PDB entry 7XDT | electron microscopy, 3.31 A resolution | chains A and B of the 10 polymer chains in the assembly

[Chain A (and B)]
Molecule: Gem-associated protein 5
Source organism: Homo sapiens
Notes: chain B of this document is another copy of the same molecule, construct and numbering; everything in this record applies to it too
UniProtKB: Q8TEQ6 (GEMI5_HUMAN); numbering as in UniProt (aligned over 841-1508)
Amino-acid sequence (671 residues; row label = number of the first residue in the row):
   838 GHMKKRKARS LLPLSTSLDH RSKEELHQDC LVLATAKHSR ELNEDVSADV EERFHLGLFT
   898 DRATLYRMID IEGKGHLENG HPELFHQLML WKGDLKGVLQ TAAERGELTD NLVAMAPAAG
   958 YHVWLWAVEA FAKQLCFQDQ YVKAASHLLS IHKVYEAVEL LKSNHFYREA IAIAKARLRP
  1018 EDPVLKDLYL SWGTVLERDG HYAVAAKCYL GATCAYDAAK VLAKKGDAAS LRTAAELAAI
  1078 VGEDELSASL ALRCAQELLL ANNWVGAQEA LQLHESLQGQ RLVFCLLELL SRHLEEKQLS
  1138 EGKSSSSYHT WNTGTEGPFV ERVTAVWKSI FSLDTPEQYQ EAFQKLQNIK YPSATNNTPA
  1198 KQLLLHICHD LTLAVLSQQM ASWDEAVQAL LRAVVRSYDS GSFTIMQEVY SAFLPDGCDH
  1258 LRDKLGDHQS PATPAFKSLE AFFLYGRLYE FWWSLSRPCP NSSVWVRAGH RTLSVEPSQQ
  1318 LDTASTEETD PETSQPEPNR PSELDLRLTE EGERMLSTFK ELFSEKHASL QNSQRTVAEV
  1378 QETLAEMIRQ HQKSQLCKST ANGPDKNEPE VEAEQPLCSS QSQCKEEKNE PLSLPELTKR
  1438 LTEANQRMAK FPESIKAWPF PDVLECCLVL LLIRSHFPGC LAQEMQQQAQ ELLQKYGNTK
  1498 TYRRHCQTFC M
Not modelled in the structure: 838-846, 877-883, 1133-1154, 1294-1345, 1392-1429, 1497-1508
Differences from the reference sequence: expression tag (838-840)
Swiss-Prot annotation at these positions:
  - modified residue: Ser847 (Phosphoserine)
  - natural variant: His913 (H913R: In NEDCAM), His923 (H923P: In NEDCAM; uncertain significance), Leu925 (L925F: In NEDCAM; uncertain significance), Tyr958 (Y958H: In NEDCAM; uncertain significance), Ile988 (I988F: In NEDCAM), Ser1000 (S1000P: In NEDCAM; uncertain significance), Ala1007 (A1007T: In NEDCAM; uncertain significance), Asp1019 (D1019E: In NEDCAM; uncertain significance), Leu1068 (L1068P: In NEDCAM), Leu1119 (L1119S: In NEDCAM; uncertain significance), Tyr1282 (Y1282H: In NEDCAM; uncertain significance), Tyr1286 (Y1286C: In NEDCAM; Y1286N: In NEDCAM), 2 further natural variant entries in UniProt
What the authors report for this chain:
  - self-association interface (contacts with another copy of this molecule); pairs are residue here / residue on that copy: Gln1378-Ser1472, Leu1381-Leu1465 (hydrophobic contact), Met1384-Leu1465, Ile1385-Tyr1286 (hydrophobic contact), His1388-Leu1461 (hydrophobic contact)
  - mutagenesis - L1469H: unchanged binding to decamer
  - mutagenesis - A951E (5-fold), L1381D/M1384D/I1385D, L1468D/L1469D: decreased binding to SL1
  - mutagenesis - L1469H: unchanged binding to SL1 RNA
  - disease-associated variants - H923P, I988F, S1000P, A1007T, R1016C, D1019E, L1119S, D1264P, Y1282H, Y1286C, Y1286N, L1367P: decreased stability (proposed by the authors, not directly observed)
  - mutagenesis - R1035A/K1061A/K1062A/R1090A: decreased binding to SL1 RNA

[Chain A / chain B interface]
Contacting residue pairs (104):
  Ser852(A) - Arg1005(B)  hydrogen bond
  Thr853(A) - Arg1005(B)
  Asp856(A) - Val1041(B)
  Lys860(A) - Ala1040(B)
  Leu863(A) - Ala1040(B)  hydrophobic
  Leu863(A) - Val1041(B)  hydrophobic
  Leu863(A) - Lys1044(B)
  His864(A) - Leu1059(B)
  His864(A) - Ser1067(B)
  His864(A) - Thr1070(B)
  Cys867(A) - Ala1040(B)
  Cys867(A) - Ala1043(B)  hydrophobic
  Cys867(A) - Lys1044(B)
  Cys867(A) - Leu1047(B)
  Leu868(A) - Glu1073(B)
  Leu868(A) - Leu1074(B)
  Leu868(A) - Ile1077(B)  hydrophobic
  Leu870(A) - Lys1044(B)
  Ala871(A) - Leu1047(B)  hydrophobic
  Ala871(A) - Leu1074(B)  hydrophobic
  Ala871(A) - Ile1077(B)
  Thr872(A) - Ile1077(B)
  His875(A) - Leu1047(B)
  His875(A) - Val1078(B)
  Leu895(A) - Ile1008(B)  hydrophobic
  Leu895(A) - Tyr1026(B)  hydrogen bond (backbone-side chain)
  Phe896(A) - Tyr1026(B)
  Phe896(A) - Gly1048(B)
  Asp898(A) - Lys1012(B)
  Arg899(A) - Lys1012(B)  hydrogen bond (side chain-backbone)
  Arg899(A) - Ala1013(B)
  Arg899(A) - Leu1015(B)  hydrogen bond (side chain-backbone)
  Arg899(A) - Arg1016(B)
  Leu902(A) - Ala1009(B)  hydrophobic
  Tyr903(A) - Ala1013(B)
  Leu927(A) - Ser983(B)
  Leu927(A) - Arg1014(B)  hydrogen bond (backbone-side chain)
  Trp928(A) - Leu986(B)
  Trp928(A) - Glu1006(B)
  Trp928(A) - Ile1010(B)
  Trp928(A) - Ala1013(B)
  Trp928(A) - Arg1014(B)  hydrogen bond (backbone-side chain)
  Gly930(A) - Arg1014(B)
  Asp947(A) - Asn948(B)
  Asn948(A) - Asp947(B)
  Asn948(A) - Lys980(B)
  Val950(A) - Ala951(B)  hydrophobic
  Ala951(A) - Val950(B)  hydrophobic
  Ala951(A) - Trp961(B)  hydrogen bond (backbone-side chain)
  Met952(A) - Ser987(B)
  Pro954(A) - Pro954(B)  hydrophobic
  Pro954(A) - Trp961(B)
  Ala955(A) - Trp961(B)
  Ala955(A) - Ser987(B)
  Ala955(A) - His989(B)
  Trp961(A) - Ala951(B)  hydrogen bond (side chain-backbone)
  Trp961(A) - Pro954(B)
  Lys980(A) - Asn948(B)
  Ser983(A) - Leu927(B)
  Leu986(A) - Trp928(B)
  Ser987(A) - Met952(B)
  Ser987(A) - Ala955(B)
  His989(A) - Ala955(B)
  Arg1005(A) - Ser852(B)  hydrogen bond
  Arg1005(A) - Thr853(B)
  Ile1008(A) - Leu895(B)  hydrophobic
  Ala1009(A) - Leu902(B)  hydrophobic
  Ile1010(A) - Trp928(B)
  Lys1012(A) - Leu895(B)
  Lys1012(A) - Asp898(B)
  Lys1012(A) - Arg899(B)  hydrogen bond (backbone-side chain)
  Ala1013(A) - Arg899(B)
  Ala1013(A) - Tyr903(B)
  Ala1013(A) - Trp928(B)
  Arg1014(A) - Arg899(B)
  Arg1014(A) - Leu927(B)  hydrogen bond (side chain-backbone)
  Arg1014(A) - Trp928(B)  hydrogen bond (side chain-backbone)
  Arg1014(A) - Gly930(B)
  Leu1015(A) - Arg899(B)  hydrogen bond (backbone-side chain)
  Arg1016(A) - Arg899(B)
  Tyr1026(A) - Leu895(B)  hydrogen bond (side chain-backbone)
  Tyr1026(A) - Phe896(B)
  Tyr1039(A) - Lys860(B)
  Ala1040(A) - Lys860(B)
  Ala1040(A) - Leu863(B)  hydrophobic
  Val1041(A) - Asp856(B)
  Val1041(A) - Leu863(B)  hydrophobic
  Ala1043(A) - Cys867(B)  hydrophobic
  Lys1044(A) - Leu863(B)
  Lys1044(A) - Cys867(B)
  Lys1044(A) - Leu870(B)
  Leu1047(A) - Cys867(B)
  Leu1047(A) - Ala871(B)  hydrophobic
  Leu1047(A) - His875(B)
  Gly1048(A) - Phe896(B)
  Leu1059(A) - His864(B)
  Ser1067(A) - His864(B)
  Thr1070(A) - His864(B)
  Glu1073(A) - Leu868(B)
  Leu1074(A) - Leu868(B)
  Leu1074(A) - Ala871(B)  hydrophobic
  Ile1077(A) - Leu868(B)  hydrophobic
  Ile1077(A) - Ala871(B)  hydrophobic
  Val1078(A) - His875(B)
Interface residues without a listed pair, chain A (72 interface residues in all): Leu848, Asp866, His892, Gly894, Thr897, Lys929, Val979, His984, Glu1006, Pro1017, Trp1029, His1038, Cys1045, Ala1052
Interface residues without a listed pair, chain B (72 interface residues in all): Leu848, Leu849, Asp866, Thr872, Gly894, Thr897, Lys929, Val979, His984, Pro1017, Trp1029, His1038, Tyr1039, Cys1045, Ala1052

[Summary]
Chain A and chain B each contribute 72 residues to their interface, with 14 hydrogen bonds. Polar contacts
include Ser852(A)-Arg1005(B), Leu895(A)-Tyr1026(B) and Arg899(A)-Lys1012(B). The paper reports that H923P,
I988F and S1000P of chain A, among others, reduce stability; a self-association interface involving
Gln1378(A), Leu1381(A) and Met1384(A) among others; 17 substitutions were tested in all.
Chain A and chain B are both Gem-associated protein 5 (Homo sapiens); the structure, Structural basis for
Gemin5 decamer-mediated mRNA binding, was determined by electron microscopy, deposited together with 7XGR.
